Entry 5MEY (X-ray diffraction, 2.05 A resolution); this record covers chains A and D.

[Chain A]
Name: MH1 domain of human Smad4
Source organism: Homo sapiens
UniProt: Q13485 (SMAD4_HUMAN); residue numbers follow UniProt; this construct covers 10-140
Sequence (135 residues; numbered 6 to 140; the number before each row is that of its first residue):
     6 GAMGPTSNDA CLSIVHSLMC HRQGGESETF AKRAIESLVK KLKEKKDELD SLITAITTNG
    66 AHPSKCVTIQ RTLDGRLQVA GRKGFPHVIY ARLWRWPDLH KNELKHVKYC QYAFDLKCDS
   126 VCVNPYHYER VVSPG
Not modelled in the structure: 6-14, 139-140
Construct notes: expression tag (6-9)
Metal / ion sites: Zn2+: Cys71, Cys115, Cys127, His132
Swiss-Prot annotation at these positions:
  - region: Val44 to Ser69 (Required for interaction with TSC22D1)
  - binding site (Zn(2+)): Cys71, Cys115, Cys127, His132
  - modified residue: Lys37 (N6-acetyllysine)
  - cross-link: Lys113 (Glycyl lysine isopeptide (Lys-Gly) (interchain with G-Cter in SUMO2))
  - natural variant: Asn13 (N13S: Rare variant; uncertain significance), Pro130 (P130S: In a colorectal cancer sample)
Reported in the primary citation:
  - binding site for the 18-nt DNA strand (chain D): Leu78, Arg81, Gln83, Ala85, Lys88
  - contacts within the chain: Asp79-Arg81
  - specificity-determining residues: Arg81, Lys88

[Chain D]
Molecule: 18-nt DNA strand
Sequence (18 nucleotides; row label = number of the first residue in the row):
     1 ATGCGGGCGC GCCCGCAT
Metal / ion sites: Ca2+ site 1: DC14, DG15; Ca2+ site 2 near DC16 (its only coordinating residue here); Ca2+ site 3: DC16, DA17

[Chain A / chain D interface]
Residue-residue contacts - 13 pairs, chain A then chain D:
  Thr77(A) with DC10(D), phosphate contact; DG11(D), phosphate contact
  Leu78(A) with DG11(D), hydrogen bond to the phosphate; DC12(D), phosphate contact
  Leu82(A) with DC10(D), phosphate contact
  Gln83(A) with DG9(D), phosphate contact; DC10(D), hydrogen bond to the phosphate
  Val84(A) with DG9(D), phosphate contact
  Ala85(A) with DG9(D), hydrogen bond to the phosphate
  Gly86(A) with DG9(D), hydrogen bond to the phosphate
  Lys88(A) with DC10(D), base contact; DG11(D), hydrogen bond to the base; DC12(D), base contact
Interface residues without a listed pair, chain A (10 interface residues in all): Lys46, Arg81

[Summary]
The interface between chain A and chain D involves 10 residues on one side and 4 on the other, with 5 hydrogen
bonds. Among the polar pairs are Lys88(A)-DG11(D), Leu78(A)-DG11(D) and Gln83(A)-DC10(D). From the paper: a
binding site for the 18-nt DNA strand (chain D) at Leu78(A), Arg81(A) and Gln83(A) among others; specificity
determinants Arg81(A) and Lys88(A).
Chain A is MH1 domain of human Smad4 (Homo sapiens) and chain D is an 18-nt DNA strand; the structure, Crystal
structure of Smad4-MH1 bound to the GGCGC site, was determined by X-ray diffraction, deposited together with
5MEZ, 5MF0, 5NM9, 5OD6 and 5ODG.
